PDB entry 8IJB | electron microscopy, 3.23 A resolution | chains C and S of the 5 polymer chains in the assembly

# Chain C
Name: Guanine nucleotide-binding protein G(i) subunit alpha-1
From: Homo sapiens
Reference sequence: P63096 (GNAI1_HUMAN); residues 4-354 here = UniProt positions 4-354
Amino-acid sequence (351 residues; numbered 4 to 354; the number before each row is that of its first residue):
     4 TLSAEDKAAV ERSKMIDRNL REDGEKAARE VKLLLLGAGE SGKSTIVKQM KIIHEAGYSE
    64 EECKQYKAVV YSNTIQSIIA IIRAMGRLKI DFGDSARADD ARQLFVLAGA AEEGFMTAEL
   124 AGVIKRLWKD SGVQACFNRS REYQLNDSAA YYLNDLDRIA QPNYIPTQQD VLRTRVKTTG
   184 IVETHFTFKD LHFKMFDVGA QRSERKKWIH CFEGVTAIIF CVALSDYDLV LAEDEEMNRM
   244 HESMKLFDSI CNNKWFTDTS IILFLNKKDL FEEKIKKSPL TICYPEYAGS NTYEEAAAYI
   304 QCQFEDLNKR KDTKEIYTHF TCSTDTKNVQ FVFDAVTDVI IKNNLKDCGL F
Unresolved in the structure: 54-181, 234-240
Differences from the reference sequence: engineered mutation Ala203 (Gly in P63096), Ser326 (Ala in P63096)
Curated features (UniProtKB/Swiss-Prot):
  - region: Lys35 to Thr48 (G1 motif), Asp173 to Thr181 (G2 motif), Phe196 to Gly202, Gln204, Arg205 (G3 motif), Ile265 to Asp272 (G4 motif), Thr324, Cys325, Thr327 to Thr329 (G5 motif)
  - binding site (GTP): Glu43 to Thr48, Ser151, Leu175 to Thr181, Asp200 to Gly202, Gln204, Asn269 to Asp272
  - binding site (Mg(2+)): Ser47, Thr181
  - modified residue: Arg178 (ADP-ribosylarginine), Gln204 (Deamidated glutamine), Cys351 (ADP-ribosylcysteine)
  - natural variant: Gly40 (G40C: In NEDHISB; G40R: In NEDHISB), Gly45 (G45D: In NEDHISB), Thr48 (T48I: In NEDHISB; T48K: In NEDHISB), Gln52 (Q52P: In NEDHISB), Ser75 (deletion: In NEDHISB; uncertain significance), Gln172 (deletion: In NEDHISB), Asp173 (D173V: In NEDHISB), Glu186 to Phe189 (deletion: In NEDHISB; uncertain significance), Cys224 (C224Y: In NEDHISB), Lys270 (K270N: In NEDHISB; K270R: In NEDHISB), Asp272 (D272G: In NEDHISB), Val332 (V332E: In NEDHISB; uncertain significance)
  - mutagenesis: Gly42 (G42R: Abolishes switch to an activated conformation and dissociation from beta and gamma subunits upon GTP binding. Abolishes interaction with RGS family members), Glu116 (E116L: Enhances interaction (inactive GDP-bound) with RGS14), Gln147 (Q147L: Enhances interaction (inactive GDP-bound) with RGS14), Glu245 (E245L: Enhances interaction (inactive GDP-bound) with RGS14)

# Chain S
Name: scFv16
From: Homo sapiens
Notes: antibody fragment or engineered binder
Amino-acid sequence (248 residues; each row starts with the number of its first residue; note: 2 numbers in that range are skipped by the numbering (no residue carries them; nothing is unmodelled there); a row labelled like 121A-121O holds insertion residues (121A, then the next letters in order)):
     1 DVQLVESGGG LVQPGGSRKL SCSASGFAFS SFGMHWVRQA PEKGLEWVAY ISSGSGTIYY
    61 ADTVKGRFTI SRDDPKNTLF LQMTSLRSED TAMYYCVRSI YYYGSSPFDF WGQGTTLTVS
   121 S
121A-121O GGGGSGGGGSGGGGS
   124 SDIVMTQATS SVPVTPGESV SISCRSSKSL LHSNGNTYLY WFLQRPGQSP QLLIYRMSNL
   184 ASGVPDRFSG SGSGTAFTLT ISRLEAEDVG VYYCMQHLEY PLTFGAGTKL EL
Unresolved in the structure: 121A-121O
Disulfides: Cys22-Cys96, Cys147-Cys217

# Chain C / chain S interface
Contacting residue pairs - 20 pairs, chain C then chain S:
  Thr4(C) - His155(S)  hydrogen bond (backbone-side chain)
  Ser6(C) - His155(S)
  Ser6(C) - Tyr161(S)  hydrogen bond
  Ala7(C) - His220(S)
  Ala7(C) - Leu221(S)
  Ala7(C) - Tyr223(S)  hydrophobic
  Glu8(C) - Tyr101(S)
  Glu8(C) - Pro107(S)
  Glu8(C) - Tyr161(S)
  Glu8(C) - Tyr163(S)  hydrogen bond
  Glu8(C) - Arg179(S)  salt bridge
  Asp9(C) - Asn157(S)  hydrogen bond
  Asp9(C) - Tyr161(S)  hydrogen bond
  Ala11(C) - Tyr101(S)  hydrophobic
  Glu14(C) - Ser52(S)
  Glu14(C) - Gly56(S)
  Glu14(C) - Thr57(S)  hydrogen bond
  Arg15(C) - Ile100(S)
  Arg15(C) - Tyr101(S)
  Arg15(C) - Tyr102(S)
Other interface residues (no listed pair), chain C (11 interface residues in all): Leu5, Ala12, Met18
Other interface residues (no listed pair), chain S (17 interface residues in all): Ser53, Gly54

# In short
11 residues of chain C face 17 of chain S across their interface, with 6 hydrogen bonds and 1 salt bridge.
Polar pairs include Glu8(C)-Arg179(S), Thr4(C)-His155(S) and Ser6(C)-Tyr161(S). UniProt lists 22 GTP-binding
residues, Mg2+-binding residues Ser47(C) and Thr181(C) and 4 mutagenesis sites on chain C.
Here chain C is Guanine nucleotide-binding protein G(i) subunit alpha-1 and chain S is scFv16, both from Homo
sapiens. Entry 8IJB (Cryo-EM structure of human HCAR2-Gi complex with acipimox) was determined by electron
microscopy (same publication as 8IJ3, 8IJA and 8IJD).
